7ZH0 - chain A; structure by electron microscopy, 3.20 A resolution.

Chain A:
Protein: Solute carrier family 22 member 3
From: Homo sapiens
Reference sequence: O75751 (S22A3_HUMAN); residue numbers follow UniProt; this construct covers 1-556
Amino-acid sequence (556 residues; row label = number of the first residue in the row):
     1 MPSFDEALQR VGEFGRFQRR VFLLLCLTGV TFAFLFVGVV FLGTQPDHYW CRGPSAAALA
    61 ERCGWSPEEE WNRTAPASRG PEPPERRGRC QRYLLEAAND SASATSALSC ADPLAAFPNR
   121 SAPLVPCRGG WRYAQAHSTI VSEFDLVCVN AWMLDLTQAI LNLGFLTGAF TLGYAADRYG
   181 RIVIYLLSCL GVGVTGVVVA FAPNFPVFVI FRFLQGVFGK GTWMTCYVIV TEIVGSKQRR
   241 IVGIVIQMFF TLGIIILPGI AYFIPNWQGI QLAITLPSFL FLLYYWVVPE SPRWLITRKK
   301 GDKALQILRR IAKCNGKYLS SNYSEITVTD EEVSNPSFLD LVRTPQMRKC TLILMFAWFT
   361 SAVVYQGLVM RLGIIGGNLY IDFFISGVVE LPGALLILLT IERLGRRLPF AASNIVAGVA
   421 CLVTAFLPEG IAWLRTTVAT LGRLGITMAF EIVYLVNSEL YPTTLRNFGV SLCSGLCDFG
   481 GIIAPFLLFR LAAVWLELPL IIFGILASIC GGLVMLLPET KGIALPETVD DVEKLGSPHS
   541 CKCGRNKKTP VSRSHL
Not modelled in the structure: 1, 75-87, 100-113, 317-327, 535-556
Disulfides: C51-C127, C90-C148
What the authors report for this chain:
  - mutagenesis - P54L, R120H: increased catalytic activity
  - mutagenesis - D340G, R348W: decreased localization
  - mutagenesis - G235A, R298Q: unchanged catalytic activity
  - mutagenesis - W223R: abolished catalytic activity
  - mutagenesis - W223R: unchanged localization
  - mutagenesis - R212C, Y461H: decreased catalytic activity on MPP
  - contacts within the chain: V39-R212 (backbone contact), T157-R212, R212-Q215 (backbone contact), T351-Y461
  - specificity-determining residues: F36, F250, I254, F450, E451, Y454 (by similarity / conservation)

Overview:
From the paper: P54L and R120H increase catalytic activity; specificity determinants F36, F250 and I254 among
others; 9 substitutions were tested in all.
Chain A is Solute carrier family 22 member 3 (Homo sapiens); the structure, Structure of human OCT3 in lipid
nanodisc, was determined by electron microscopy together with 7ZH6 and 7ZHA from the same study.
